7P6X - chains C and E of the 6 polymer chains in the assembly; structure by electron microscopy, 4.10 A resolution (low resolution: residue-level contacts below are approximate; hydrogen-bond / salt-bridge calls are withheld).

== Chain C ==
Molecule: RuvB-like 1
Source organism: Homo sapiens
Notes: EC 3.6.4.12
Reference sequence: Q9Y265 (RUVB1_HUMAN); residues 1-456 here = UniProt positions 1-456
Amino-acid sequence (456 residues; each row starts with the number of its first residue):
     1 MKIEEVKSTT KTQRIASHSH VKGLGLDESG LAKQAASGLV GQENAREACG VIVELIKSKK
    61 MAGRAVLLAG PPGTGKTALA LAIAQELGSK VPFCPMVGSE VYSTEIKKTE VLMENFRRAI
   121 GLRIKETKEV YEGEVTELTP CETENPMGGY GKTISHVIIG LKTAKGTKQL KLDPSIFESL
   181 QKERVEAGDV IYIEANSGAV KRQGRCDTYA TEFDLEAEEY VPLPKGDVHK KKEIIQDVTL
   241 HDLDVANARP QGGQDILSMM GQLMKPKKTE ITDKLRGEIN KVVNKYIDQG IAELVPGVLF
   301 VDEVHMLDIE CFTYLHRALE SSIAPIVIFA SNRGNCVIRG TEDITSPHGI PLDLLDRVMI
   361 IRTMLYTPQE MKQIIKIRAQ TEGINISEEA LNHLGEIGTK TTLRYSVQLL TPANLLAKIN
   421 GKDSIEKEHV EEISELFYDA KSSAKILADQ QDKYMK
Unresolved in the structure: 125-233, 248-268, 453-456
Curated features (UniProtKB/Swiss-Prot):
  - binding site (ATP): Gly-70 to Thr-77
  - modified residue: Lys-453 (N6-acetyllysine)
  - cross-link (Glycyl lysine isopeptide (Lys-Gly)): Lys-2 (interchain with G-Cter in SUMO2), Lys-225 (interchain with G-Cter in SUMO1), Lys-445 (interchain with G-Cter in SUMO2)
  - mutagenesis: Lys-76 (K76M: No effect on interaction with NOPCHAP1), Asp-302 (D302N: Abolishes ATPase activity; inhibition of MYC- and CTNNB1-mediated transformation), Glu-303 (E303Q: Reduces ATPase activity. Decreases interaction with NOPCHAP1. No effect on formation of RUVBL1-RUVBL2 heteromeric complex)
Residues lining bound ligands: ADP (adenosine-5'-diphosphate): Ser-17, His-18, His-20, Val-21, Gly-38, Leu-39, Val-40, Gln-42, Pro-72, Gly-73, Thr-74, Gly-75, Lys-76, Thr-77, Ala-78, Tyr-366, Ile-374, Leu-403, Arg-404

== Chain E ==
Molecule: RuvB-like 2
Source organism: Homo sapiens
Notes: EC 3.6.4.12
Reference sequence: Q9Y230 (RUVB2_HUMAN); numbering as in UniProt (aligned over 1-463)
Amino-acid sequence (463 residues; row label = number of the first residue in the row):
     1 MATVTATTKV PEIRDVTRIE RIGAHSHIRG LGLDDALEPR QASQGMVGQL AARRAAGVVL
    61 EMIREGKIAG RAVLIAGQPG TGKTAIAMGM AQALGPDTPF TAIAGSEIFS LEMSKTEALT
   121 QAFRRSIGVR IKEETEIIEG EVVEIQIDRP ATGTGSKVGK LTLKTTEMET IYDLGTKMIE
   181 SLTKDKVQAG DVITIDKATG KISKLGRSFT RARDYDAMGS QTKFVQCPDG ELQKRKEVVH
   241 TVSLHEIDVI NSRTQGFLAL FSGDTGEIKS EVREQINAKV AEWREEGKAE IIPGVLFIDE
   301 VHMLDIESFS FLNRALESDM APVLIMATNR GITRIRGTSY QSPHGIPIDL LDRLLIVSTT
   361 PYSEKDTKQI LRIRCEEEDV EMSEDAYTVL TRIGLETSLR YAIQLITAAS LVCRKRKGTE
   421 VQVDDIKRVY SLFLDESRST QYMKEYQDAF LFNELKGETM DTS
Unresolved in the structure: 1-42, 132-242, 255-266, 454-463
Curated features (UniProtKB/Swiss-Prot):
  - binding site (ATP): Gly-77 to Thr-84
  - modified residue: Ala-2 (N-acetylalanine), Ser-437 (Phosphoserine)
  - cross-link (Glycyl lysine isopeptide (Lys-Gly)): Lys-9 (interchain with G-Cter in SUMO2), Lys-444 (interchain with G-Cter in SUMO2), Lys-456 (interchain with G-Cter in SUMO2)
  - mutagenesis: Lys-83 (K83M: No effect on interaction with NOPCHAP1), Asp-299 (D299N: Abolishes ATPase activity), Glu-300 (E300Q: Reduces ATPase activity. Decreases interaction with NOPCHAP1. No effect on formation of RUVBL1-RUVBL2 heteromeric complex)

== Chain C / chain E interface ==
Contacting residue pairs (52; chain C residue first):
  Gln-13(C) / Ala-69(E)
  Gln-13(C) / Gly-70(E)
  Val-97(C) / Asp-349(E)
  Ser-99(C) / Ser-310(E)
  Ser-99(C) / Asp-349(E)
  Tyr-102(C) / Ile-306(E)
  Tyr-102(C) / Ser-310(E)
  Ser-103(C) / Arg-314(E)
  Thr-104(C) / Lys-115(E)
  Thr-104(C) / Thr-116(E)
  Thr-104(C) / Glu-307(E)
  Glu-105(C) / Phe-311(E)
  Glu-105(C) / Arg-314(E)
  Glu-303(C) / Ile-348(E)
  His-305(C) / Tyr-340(E)
  Cys-336(C) / Tyr-340(E)
  Val-337(C) / Tyr-340(E)
  Arg-339(C) / Gly-337(E)
  Arg-339(C) / Thr-338(E)
  Arg-404(C) / Asp-352(E)
  Gln-408(C) / Arg-71(E)
  Gln-408(C) / Asp-352(E)
  Thr-411(C) / Lys-67(E)
  Pro-412(C) / Met-62(E)
  Leu-415(C) / Glu-61(E)
  Leu-415(C) / Met-62(E)
  Leu-415(C) / Glu-65(E)
  Leu-415(C) / Lys-67(E)
  Glu-432(C) / Arg-54(E)
  Leu-436(C) / Ala-51(E)
  Leu-436(C) / Ala-55(E)
  Leu-436(C) / Ile-356(E)
  Phe-437(C) / Ala-55(E)
  Phe-437(C) / Val-59(E)
  Phe-437(C) / Leu-355(E)
  Phe-437(C) / Ile-356(E)
  Tyr-438(C) / Ile-356(E)
  Tyr-438(C) / Ser-358(E)
  Ala-440(C) / Pro-343(E)
  Ala-440(C) / Ile-356(E)
  Ser-443(C) / His-344(E)
  Ser-443(C) / Ile-356(E)
  Ala-444(C) / Gly-331(E)
  Ala-444(C) / Pro-343(E)
  Ala-444(C) / His-344(E)
  Leu-447(C) / Ala-76(E)
  Leu-447(C) / Gly-77(E)
  Leu-447(C) / Thr-328(E)
  Leu-447(C) / His-344(E)
  Gln-450(C) / Gln-78(E)
  Gln-451(C) / Gln-78(E)
  Gln-451(C) / Asn-329(E)
Also at the interface, not in a pair above, chain C (34 interface residues in all): Glu-100, Met-306, Arg-333, Leu-416, Ile-419, Asp-439, Ala-448
Also at the interface, not in a pair above, chain E (41 interface residues in all): Val-58, Leu-351, Arg-353, Leu-354, Val-357, Pro-361

== Summary ==
34 residues of chain C and 41 residues of chain E are in contact. Chain C binds ADP. Curated annotation
(UniProt) lists 8 ATP-binding residues and 3 mutagenesis sites on chain C; 8 ATP-binding residues and 3
mutagenesis sites on chain E.
Chain C is RuvB-like 1 and chain E is RuvB-like 2, both from Homo sapiens; the structure, Cryo-Em structure of
the hexameric RUVBL1-RUVBL2 in complex with ZNHIT2, was determined by electron microscopy.
